8EFC - chains A and E of the 3 polymer chains in the assembly; structure by electron microscopy, 2.80 A resolution.

# Chain A
Name: DNA polymerase theta
Source organism: Lates calcarifer
Sequence (864 residues; row label = number of the first residue in the row):
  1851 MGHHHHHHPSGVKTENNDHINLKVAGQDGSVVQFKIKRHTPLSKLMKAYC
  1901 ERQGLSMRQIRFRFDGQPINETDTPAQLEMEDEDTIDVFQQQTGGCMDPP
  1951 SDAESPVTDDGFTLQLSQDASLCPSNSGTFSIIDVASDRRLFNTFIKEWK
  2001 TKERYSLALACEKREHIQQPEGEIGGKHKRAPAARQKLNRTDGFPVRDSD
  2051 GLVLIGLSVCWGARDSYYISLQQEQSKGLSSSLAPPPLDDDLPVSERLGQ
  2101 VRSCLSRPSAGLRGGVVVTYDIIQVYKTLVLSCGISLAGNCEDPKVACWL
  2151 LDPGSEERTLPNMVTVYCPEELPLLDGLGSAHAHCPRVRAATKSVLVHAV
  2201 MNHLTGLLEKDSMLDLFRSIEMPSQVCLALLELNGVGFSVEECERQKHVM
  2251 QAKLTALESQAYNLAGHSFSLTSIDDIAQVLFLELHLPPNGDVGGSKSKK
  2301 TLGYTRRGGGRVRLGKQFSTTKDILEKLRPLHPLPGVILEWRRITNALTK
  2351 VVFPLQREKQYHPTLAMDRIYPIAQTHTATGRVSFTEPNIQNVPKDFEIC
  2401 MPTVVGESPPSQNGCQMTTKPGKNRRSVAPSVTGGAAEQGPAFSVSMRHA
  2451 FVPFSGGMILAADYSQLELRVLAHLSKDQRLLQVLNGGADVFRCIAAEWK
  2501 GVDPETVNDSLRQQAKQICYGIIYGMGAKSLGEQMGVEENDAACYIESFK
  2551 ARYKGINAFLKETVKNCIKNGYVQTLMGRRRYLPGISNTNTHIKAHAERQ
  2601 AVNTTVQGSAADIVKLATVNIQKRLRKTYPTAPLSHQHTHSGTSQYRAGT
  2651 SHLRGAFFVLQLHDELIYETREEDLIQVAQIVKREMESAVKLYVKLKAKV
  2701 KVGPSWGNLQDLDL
Not modelled in the structure: 1851-1978, 2017-2047, 2074-2093, 2109-2113, 2179-2182, 2289-2316, 2402-2441, 2640-2652
Metal / ion sites: Mg2+: Asp2463, Tyr2464, Asp2664 (together with 2'-deoxyguanosine-5'-triphosphate)
Residues lining bound ligands: 2'-deoxyguanosine-5'-triphosphate (DGT): Arg2382, Asp2463, Tyr2464, Ser2465, Gln2466, Leu2467, Glu2468, Phe2492, Arg2512, Lys2516, Gln2517, Tyr2520, Tyr2524, Asn2603, Gln2607, Asp2664
Reported in the primary citation:
  - binding site for 2'-deoxyguanosine-5'-triphosphate: Arg2512
  - binding site for the 21-nt DNA strand: Lys2322
  - catalytic residues: Asp2463, Asp2664, Glu2665 (proposed by the authors, not directly observed)
  - mutagenesis - K2299A/K2300A, K2299A/K2300A/R2306A/R2307A, R2306A/R2307A, K2395A, K2395A/R2448A, R2448A: decreased catalytic activity
  - mutagenesis - P2402DEL, K2420A/K2423A/R2425A/R2426A: unchanged catalytic activity on HP [3,9]
  - mutagenesis - R2448A: unchanged binding to HP [3,9]
  - mutagenesis - V2405DEL: decreased catalytic activity on HP [3,9]
  - mutagenesis - V2405DEL: unchanged catalytic activity

# Chain E
Molecule: 27-nt DNA strand
Sequence (27 nucleotides; numbered 1 to 27; the number before each row is that of its first residue):
     1 GCAGTCAGCTCTACGGATGCCTCACAG
Not modelled in the structure: 1-6

# Chain A / chain E interface
Residue-residue contacts (37):
  Ile2274(A) with DA17(E), sugar contact
  Gln2375(A) with DA13(E), phosphate contact
  Thr2378(A) with DC11(E), phosphate contact; DT12(E), sugar contact
  Ala2379(A) with DC11(E), phosphate contact; DT12(E), hydrogen bond to the phosphate
  Thr2380(A) with DC11(E), sugar contact
  Arg2382(A) with DC11(E), hydrogen bond to the base
  Ser2384(A) with DT12(E), hydrogen bond to the phosphate; DA13(E), sugar contact
  Phe2385(A) with DA13(E), sugar contact
  Thr2386(A) with DA13(E), phosphate contact; DC14(E), phosphate contact
  Glu2387(A) with DC14(E), phosphate contact
  Asn2389(A) with DC14(E), sugar contact
  Tyr2520(A) with DC9(E), base contact
  Gly2521(A) with DC9(E), base contact
  Tyr2524(A) with DC9(E), base contact
  Gly2525(A) with DG8(E), sugar contact
  Met2526(A) with DC9(E), sugar contact
  Gly2527(A) with DG8(E), base contact; DC9(E), hydrogen bond to the phosphate
  Lys2529(A) with DG8(E), phosphate contact
  Ser2530(A) with DC9(E), hydrogen bond to the phosphate
  Gln2534(A) with DC9(E), base contact
  Arg2581(A) with DC11(E), salt bridge to the phosphate
  Ala2595(A) with DG8(E), base contact
  His2596(A) with DT10(E), salt bridge to the phosphate
  Glu2598(A) with DG8(E), hydrogen bond to the base
  Arg2599(A) with DG8(E), sugar contact; DC9(E), hydrogen bond to the phosphate; DT10(E), salt bridge to the phosphate
  Gln2600(A) with DT10(E), phosphate contact; DC11(E), phosphate contact
  Asn2603(A) with DT10(E), sugar contact
  Gln2607(A) with DT10(E), base contact; DC11(E), sugar contact
Also at the interface, not in a pair above, chain A (30 interface residues in all): His2377, Gln2517

# In short
30 residues of chain A face 8 of chain E across their interface; the contacts include 7 hydrogen bonds and 3
salt bridges. Among the polar pairs are Arg2382(A)-DC11(E), Glu2598(A)-DG8(E) and Ala2379(A)-DT12(E). From the
paper: catalytic residues Asp2463(A), Asp2664(A) and Glu2665(A); K2299A/K2300A, K2299A/K2300A/R2306A/R2307A
and R2306A/R2307A of chain A, among others, reduce catalytic activity; 9 substitutions were tested in all.
Here chain A is DNA polymerase theta (Lates calcarifer) and chain E is a 27-nt DNA strand. Entry 8EFC
(Structure of Lates calcarifer DNA polymerase theta polymerase domain with long duplex DNA, complex Ia) was
determined by electron microscopy (same publication as 8EF9 and 8EFK).
